PDB entry 6HC2 | X-ray diffraction, 4.31 A resolution (low resolution: residue-level contacts below are approximate; hydrogen-bond / salt-bridge calls are withheld) | chains E and F of the 6 polymer chains in the assembly

== Chain E ==
Protein: G-protein-signaling modulator 2
From: Homo sapiens
UniProt: P81274 (GPSM2_HUMAN); residues 7-367 here correspond to UniProt positions 14-374 (UniProt number = residue number + 7)
Sequence (367 residues; numbered 1 to 367; the number before each row is that of its first residue):
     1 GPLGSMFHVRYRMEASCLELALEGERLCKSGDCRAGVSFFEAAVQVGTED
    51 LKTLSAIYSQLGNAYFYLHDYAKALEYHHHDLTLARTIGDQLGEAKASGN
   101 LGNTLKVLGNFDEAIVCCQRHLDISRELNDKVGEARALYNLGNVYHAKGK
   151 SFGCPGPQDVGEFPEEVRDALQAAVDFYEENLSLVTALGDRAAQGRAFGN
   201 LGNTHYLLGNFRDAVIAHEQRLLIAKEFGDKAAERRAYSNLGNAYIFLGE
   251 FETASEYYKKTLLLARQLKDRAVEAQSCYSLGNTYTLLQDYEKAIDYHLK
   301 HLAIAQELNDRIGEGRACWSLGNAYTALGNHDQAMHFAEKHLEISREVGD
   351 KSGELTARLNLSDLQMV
Unresolved in the structure: 1
Construct notes: expression tag (1-6)
Swiss-Prot annotation at these positions:
  - modified residue (Phosphoserine): Ser125, Ser345
Reported in the primary citation:
  - mutagenesis - L54A/Y58A: abolished binding to Nuclear mitotic apparatus protein 1 (chain F)

== Chain F ==
Protein: Nuclear mitotic apparatus protein 1
From: Homo sapiens
UniProt: Q14980 (NUMA1_HUMAN); numbering as in UniProt (aligned over 1860-1928)
Sequence (71 residues; numbered 1858 to 1928; the number before each row is that of its first residue):
  1858 GPLGSPDYGNSALLSLPGYRPTTRSSARRSQAGVSSGAPPGRNSFYMGTC
  1908 QDEPEQLDDWNRIAELQQRNR
Unresolved in the structure: 1858-1869, 1879-1900
Construct notes: expression tag (1858-1859)
Swiss-Prot annotation at these positions:
  - region: Ser1892 to Arg1926 (GPSM2-binding domain)
  - modified residue (Phosphoserine): Ser1862, Ser1887
  - mutagenesis: Glu1910 (E1910A: Abolishes interaction with GPSM2)

== Interface between chain E and chain F ==
Contacting residue pairs - 53 pairs, chain E then chain F:
  Glu25(E) with Trp1917(F); Asn1918(F); Arg1919(F); Ile1920(F); Ala1921(F)
  Cys28(E) with Trp1917(F)
  Lys29(E) with Trp1917(F); Asn1918(F)
  Phe40(E) with Ile1920(F)
  Ser55(E) with Arg1919(F)
  Ala56(E) with Arg1919(F); Ile1920(F)
  Ile57(E) with Ile1920(F)
  Ser59(E) with Asp1916(F); Arg1919(F)
  Gln60(E) with Asp1916(F); Trp1917(F); Asn1918(F); Arg1919(F); Ile1920(F)
  Asn63(E) with Leu1914(F); Asp1916(F); Trp1917(F)
  Ala64(E) with Trp1917(F)
  Asn103(E) with Glu1912(F)
  Lys106(E) with Glu1912(F)
  His146(E) with Asp1909(F)
  Lys150(E) with Cys1907(F); Asp1909(F)
  Pro157(E) with Ser1901(F)
  Gln158(E) with Ser1901(F)
  Gly199(E) with Glu1910(F)
  Asn200(E) with Glu1910(F)
  Asn203(E) with Cys1907(F); Gln1908(F); Asp1909(F)
  Tyr206(E) with Thr1906(F)
  Arg221(E) with Glu1910(F)
  Arg235(E) with Gln1908(F)
  Arg236(E) with Gln1908(F); Asp1909(F); Glu1910(F); Pro1911(F)
  Asn240(E) with Cys1907(F); Gln1908(F)
  Asn243(E) with Cys1907(F)
  Phe247(E) with Met1904(F)
  Gln276(E) with Gly1905(F)
  Tyr279(E) with Tyr1903(F)
  Ser280(E) with Met1904(F)
  Asn283(E) with Phe1902(F); Tyr1903(F)
  Arg316(E) with Tyr1903(F)
Interface residues without a listed pair, chain E (42 interface residues in all): Ala21, Leu22, Lys52, Thr53, Phe66, Tyr139, Arg196, Leu207, Ser239, Ile246
Interface residues without a listed pair, chain F (20 interface residues in all): Leu1923

== Overview ==
The interface between chain E and chain F involves 42 residues on one side and 20 on the other. From UniProt:
one mutagenesis site on chain F. The paper reports that L54A/Y58A of chain E abolish binding to Nuclear
mitotic apparatus protein 1 (chain F).
Chain E is G-protein-signaling modulator 2 and chain F is Nuclear mitotic apparatus protein 1, both from Homo
sapiens; the structure, Crystal structure of NuMA/LGN hetero-hexamers, was determined by X-ray diffraction.
